Entry 7KAL (electron microscopy, 4.00 A resolution); this record covers chains A and E of the 7 polymer chains in the assembly.

Chain A:
Protein: Protein transport channel Sec61 complex, alpha subunit (Sec61)
Organism: Thermomyces lanuginosus
Chain sequence (480 residues; numbered 1 to 480; the number before each row is that of its first residue):
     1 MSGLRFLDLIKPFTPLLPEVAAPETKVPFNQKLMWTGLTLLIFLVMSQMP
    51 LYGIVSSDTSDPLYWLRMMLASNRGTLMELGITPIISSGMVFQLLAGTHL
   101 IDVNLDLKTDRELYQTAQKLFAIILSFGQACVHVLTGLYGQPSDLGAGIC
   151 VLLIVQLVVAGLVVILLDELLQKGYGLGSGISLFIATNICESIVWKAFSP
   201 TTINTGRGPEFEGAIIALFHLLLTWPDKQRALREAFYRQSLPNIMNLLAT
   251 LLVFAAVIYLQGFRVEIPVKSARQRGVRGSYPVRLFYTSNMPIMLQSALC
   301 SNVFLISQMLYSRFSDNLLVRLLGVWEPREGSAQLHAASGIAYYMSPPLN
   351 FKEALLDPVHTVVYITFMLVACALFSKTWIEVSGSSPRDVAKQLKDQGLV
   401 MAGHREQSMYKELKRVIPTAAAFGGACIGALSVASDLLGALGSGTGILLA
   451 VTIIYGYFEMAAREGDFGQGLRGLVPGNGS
Disordered / not traced: 1-8, 59-70, 100-102, 329-334, 467-480

Chain E:
Protein: Protein transport protein Sec66/Sec71
Organism: Thermomyces lanuginosus
Chain sequence (243 residues; row label = number of the first residue in the row):
     1 MDWLTLVVPFAYLGVLIGCLATFSSLYRRRKAAKAASLEPWFPPHLQRDI
    51 YHSLLHLDQQQQNEKKTRVPETVLKAALLRRAAEDIKRVMAIREQKQALA
   101 LLLQRGSVGDELWQRFLRAEKEMEDEVRDVVAEANSYAPNWGQVIFQSAR
   151 EMDANATYRARMEEYQATVAEERAWWDKKRASIQEGFMKELDAEKERPAT
   201 AASTATNTTSTTSDDDAVLVEAEKEGTSSPAPGKKKKKGKKGS
Disordered / not traced: 1-2, 62-67, 181-243

How chain A and chain E interact:
Contacting residue pairs (6; chain A residue first):
  T25(A) - D110(E)
  G148(A) - T5(E)
  G148(A) - P9(E)
  V151(A) - P9(E)  hydrophobic
  L152(A) - P9(E)  hydrophobic
  V155(A) - L13(E)  hydrophobic
Interface residues without a listed pair, chain A (6 interface residues in all): I149
Interface residues without a listed pair, chain E (5 interface residues in all): Y12

Summary:
The interface between chain A and chain E involves 6 residues on one side and 5 on the other.
Chain A is Protein transport channel Sec61 complex, alpha subunit (Sec61) and chain E is Protein transport
protein Sec66/Sec71, both from Thermomyces lanuginosus; the structure, Cryo-EM structure of the Sec complex
from T. lanuginosus, wild-type, class with Sec62, plug-open conformation, was determined by electron
microscopy (same publication as 7KAH, 7KAI, 7KAJ, 7KAK, 7KAM, 7KAN and 8 further entries).
